2VQF - chains A and E of the 23 polymer chains in the assembly; structure by X-ray diffraction, 2.90 A resolution.

== Chain A ==
Molecule: 16S RRNA
Organism: Thermus thermophilus
Sequence (1522 nucleotides; row label = number of the first residue in the row; note: 42 numbers in that range are skipped by the numbering (no residue carries them; nothing is unmodelled there); a row labelled like 190A-190L holds insertion residues (190A, then the next letters in order); numbering starts at 0):
     0 UUUGUUGGAGAGUUUGAUCCUGGCUCAGGGUGAACGCUGGCGGCGUGCCU
    50 AAGACAUGCAAGUCGUGCGGG
    73 CCGCGGGGUUUU
    88 ACUCCG
    95 UGGUC
   101 AGCGGCGGACGGGUGAGUAACGCGUGGGU
  129A G
   130 ACCUACCCGGAAGAGGGGGACAACCCGGGGAAACUCGGGCUAAUCCCCCA
   180 UGUGGACCCGC
190A-190L CCCUUGGGGUGU
   191 GUCCAAAGGGCUUU
   216 GCCCGCUUCCGGAUGGGCCCGCGUCCCAUCAGCUAGUUGGUGGGGUAAUG
   266 GCCCACCAAGGCGACGACGGGUAGCCGGUCUGAGAGGAUGGCCGGCCACA
   316 GGGGCACUGAGACACGGGCCCCACUCCUACGGGAGGCAGCAGUUAGGAAU
   366 CUUCCGCAAUGGGCGCAAGCCUGACGGAGCGACGCCGCUUGGAGGAAGAA
   416 GCCCUUCGGGGUGUAAACUCCUGAA
   442 CCCGGGACGAAACCCCCGACGA
   474 GGGGACUGACGGUACCGGG
   494 GUAAUAGCGCCGGCCAACUCCGUGCCAGCAGCCGCGGUAAUACGGAGGGC
   544 GCGAGCGUUACCCGGAUUCACUGGGCGUAAAGGGCGUGUAGGCGGCCUGG
   594 GGCGUCCCAUGUGAAAGACCACGGCUCAACCGUGGGGGAGCGUGGGAUAC
   644 GCUCAGGCUAGACGGUGGGAGAGGGUGGUGGAAUUCCCGGAGUAGCGGUG
   694 AAAUGCGCAGAUACCGGGAGGAACGCCGAUGGCGAAGGCAGCCACCUGGU
   744 CCACCCGUGACGCUGAGGCGCGAAAGCGUGGGGAGCAAACCGGAUUAGAU
   794 ACCCGGGUAGUCCACGCCCUAAACGAUGCGCGCUAGGUCUCUGGGUCU
   848 CCUGGGGGCCGAAGCUAACGCGUUAAGCGCGCCGCCUGGGGAGUACGGCC
   898 GCAAGGCUGAAACUCAAAGGAAUUGACGGGGGCCCGCACAAGCGGUGGAG
   948 CAUGUGGUUUAAUUCGAAGCAACGCGAAGAACCUUACCAGGCCUUGACAU
   998 GCUAGG
 1003A G
  1004 AACCCGGGUGAAAGCCUGGGGUGCCCC
1030A-1030D GCGA
  1031 GGGGAGCCCUAGCACAGGUGCUGCAUGGCCGUCGUCAGCUCGUGCCGUGA
  1081 GGUGUUGGGUUAAGUCCCGCAACGAGCGCAACCCCCGCCGUUAGUUGCCA
  1131 GCGGUUCGGCCGGGCACUCUAACGGGACUGCCCGCGAAA
  1171 GCGGGAGGAAGGAGGGGACGACGUCUGGUCAGCAUGGCCCUUACGGCCUG
  1221 GGCGACACACGUGCUACAAUGCCCACUACAAAGCGAUGCCACCCGGCAAC
  1271 GGGGAGCUAAUCGCAAAAAGGUGGGCCCAGUUCGGAUUGGGGUCUGCAAC
  1321 CCGACCCCAUGAAGCCGGAAUCGCUAGUAAUCGCGGAUCAG
 1361A C
  1362 CAUGCCGCGGUGAAUACGUUCCCGGGCCUUGUACACACCGCCCGUCACGC
  1412 CAUGGGAGCGGGCUCUACCCGAAGUCGCCGGG
  1446 AGCCUACGGG
  1459 CAGGCGCCGAGGGUAGGGCCCGUGACUGGGGCGAAGUCGUAACAAGGUAG
  1509 CUGUACCGGAAGGUGCGGCUGGAUCACCUCCUUUCU
Not modelled in the structure: 0-4, 1535-1538

== Chain E ==
Name: 30S ribosomal protein S5
Organism: Thermus thermophilus
UniProtKB: Q5SHQ5 (RS5_THET8); numbering as in UniProt (aligned over 1-162)
Amino-acid sequence (162 residues; each row starts with the number of its first residue):
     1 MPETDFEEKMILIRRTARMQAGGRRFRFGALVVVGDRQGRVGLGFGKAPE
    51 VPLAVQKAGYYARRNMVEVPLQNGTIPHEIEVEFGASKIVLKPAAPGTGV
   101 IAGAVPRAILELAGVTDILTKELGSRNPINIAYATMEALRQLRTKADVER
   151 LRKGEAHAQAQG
Not modelled in the structure: 1-4, 156-162

== How chain A and chain E interact ==
Residue-residue contacts (81; chain A residue first):
  U5(A) with Ala95(E), base contact
  G6(A) with Ala94(E), base contact; Ala95(E), hydrogen bond to the base; Thr98(E), hydrogen bond to the base; Leu119(E), base contact
  G7(A) with Lys92(E), hydrogen bond to the base; Ile101(E), phosphate contact; Thr120(E), hydrogen bond to the sugar; Lys121(E), base contact
  A8(A) with Ile101(E), sugar contact; Ala102(E), hydrogen bond to the sugar; Gly103(E), hydrogen bond to the sugar; Arg107(E), base contact; Thr120(E), sugar contact
  G9(A) with Lys121(E), salt bridge to the phosphate; Glu122(E), hydrogen bond to the phosphate; Arg126(E), phosphate contact
  A10(A) with Arg126(E), salt bridge to the phosphate
  G15(A) with Ala17(E), hydrogen bond to the base; Arg18(E), base contact; Met19(E), base contact; Arg24(E), hydrogen bond to the sugar
  A16(A) with Thr16(E), sugar contact; Ala17(E), sugar contact
  U17(A) with Arg14(E), hydrogen bond to the phosphate
  C18(A) with Arg14(E), salt bridge to the phosphate; Asn127(E), hydrogen bond to the phosphate; Asn130(E), phosphate contact
  C19(A) with Ala86(E), phosphate contact; Ser125(E), hydrogen bond to the phosphate; Asn127(E), hydrogen bond to the phosphate; Asn130(E), hydrogen bond to the phosphate
  U20(A) with Ala86(E), phosphate contact; Ser125(E), phosphate contact
  G558(A) with Lys121(E), phosphate contact
  A559(A) with Lys121(E), salt bridge to the phosphate; Arg126(E), salt bridge to the phosphate
  U560(A) with Leu123(E), base contact
  A864(A) with Gly85(E), phosphate contact
  U921(A) with Arg18(E), sugar contact; Met19(E), hydrogen bond to the sugar
  G922(A) with Met19(E), phosphate contact; Gln20(E), sugar contact; Ala21(E), hydrogen bond to the phosphate
  A923(A) with Ala21(E), phosphate contact
  C1069(A) with Gln20(E), phosphate contact; Arg25(E), hydrogen bond to the phosphate
  U1070(A) with Arg18(E), salt bridge to the phosphate; Gln20(E), phosphate contact; Arg25(E), salt bridge to the phosphate
  C1071(A) with Arg18(E), salt bridge to the phosphate; Arg27(E), salt bridge to the phosphate; Pro49(E), phosphate contact
  G1072(A) with Pro49(E), phosphate contact; Lys57(E), salt bridge to the phosphate
  U1073(A) with Lys57(E), salt bridge to the phosphate
  G1074(A) with Tyr60(E), phosphate contact; Tyr61(E), hydrogen bond to the phosphate
  G1077(A) with Lys47(E), hydrogen bond to the base
  U1078(A) with Ile129(E), sugar contact; Asn130(E), hydrogen bond to the sugar; Tyr133(E), sugar contact
  G1079(A) with Arg14(E), hydrogen bond to the phosphate; Tyr133(E), phosphate contact
  A1080(A) with Arg14(E), salt bridge to the phosphate; Thr16(E), hydrogen bond to the phosphate; Phe45(E), phosphate contact; Lys47(E), salt bridge to the phosphate
  G1081(A) with Thr16(E), hydrogen bond to the phosphate; Ala17(E), hydrogen bond to the phosphate; Arg18(E), phosphate contact; Arg27(E), salt bridge to the phosphate
  C1192(A) with Gln20(E), base contact; Arg25(E), hydrogen bond to the base
  G1193(A) with Arg25(E), hydrogen bond to the sugar
  U1194(A) with Gly22(E), sugar contact
  A1396(A) with Met19(E), base contact
  C1397(A) with Arg24(E), salt bridge to the phosphate
  A1398(A) with Gln20(E), base contact; Gly22(E), base contact; Gly23(E), base contact
Other interface residues (no listed pair), chain E (42 interface residues in all): Phe84, Ser87, Val90

== Summary ==
The interface between chain A and chain E involves 36 residues on one side and 42 on the other; the contacts
include 26 hydrogen bonds and 15 salt bridges. Among the polar pairs are G6(A)-Ala95(E), G6(A)-Thr98(E) and
G7(A)-Lys92(E).
Chain A is 16S RRNA and chain E is 30S ribosomal protein S5, both from Thermus thermophilus; the structure,
Modified uridines with C5-methylene substituents at the first position of the tRNA anticodon stabilize U-G
wobble ..., was determined by X-ray diffraction, deposited together with 2VQE.
